PDB entry 4Y81 | X-ray diffraction, 2.80 A resolution | chains S and T of the 32 polymer chains in the assembly

# Chain S
Molecule: Proteasome subunit alpha type-6
Organism: Saccharomyces cerevisiae (strain ATCC 204508 / S288c)
Notes: EC 3.4.25.1
UniProtKB: P40302 (PSA6_YEAST); residues 0-233 here correspond to UniProt positions 1-234 (UniProt number = residue number + 1)
Chain sequence (234 residues; each row starts with the number of its first residue; numbering starts at 0):
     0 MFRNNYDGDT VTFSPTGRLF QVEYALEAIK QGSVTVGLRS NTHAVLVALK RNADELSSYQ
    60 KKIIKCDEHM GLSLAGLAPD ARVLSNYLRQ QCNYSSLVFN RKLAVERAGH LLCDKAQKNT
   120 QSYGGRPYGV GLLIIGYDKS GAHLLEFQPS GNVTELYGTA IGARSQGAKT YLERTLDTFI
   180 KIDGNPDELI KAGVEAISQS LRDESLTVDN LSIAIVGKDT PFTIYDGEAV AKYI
Disordered / not traced: 0-2
UniProt features mapped onto this chain:
  - modified residue: Ser13 (Phosphoserine)
  - cross-link: Lys190 (Glycyl lysine isopeptide (Lys-Gly) (interchain with G-Cter in ubiquitin))

# Chain T
Molecule: Probable proteasome subunit alpha type-7
Organism: Saccharomyces cerevisiae (strain ATCC 204508 / S288c)
Notes: EC 3.4.25.1
UniProtKB: P21242 (PSA7_YEAST); residues -3 to 284 here correspond to UniProt positions 1-288 (UniProt number = residue number + 4)
Chain sequence (288 residues; row label = number of the first residue in the row; numbers below 1 keep their minus sign (Met-3 is residue -3)):
    -3 MTSIGTGYDL SNSVFSPDGR NFQVEYAVKA VENGTTSIGI KCNDGVVFAV EKLITSKLLV
    57 PQKNVKIQVV DRHIGCVYSG LIPDGRHLVN RGREEAASFK KLYKTPIPIP AFADRLGQYV
   117 QAHTLYNSVR PFGVSTIFGG VDKNGAHLYM LEPSGSYWGY KGAATGKGRQ SAKAELEKLV
   177 DHHPEGLSAR EAVKQAAKII YLAHEDNKEK DFELEISWCS LSETNGLHKF VKGDLLQEAI
   237 DFAQKEINGD DDEDEDDSDN VMSSDDENAP VATNANATTD QEGDIHLE
Disordered / not traced: -3 to 1, 245-284
UniProt features mapped onto this chain:
  - modified residue: Thr-2 (N-acetylthreonine)

# How chain S and chain T interact
Pairs across the interface (64):
  Asn4(S) with Leu6(T)
  Tyr5(S) with Asp5(T), hydrogen bond; Leu6(T), hydrophobic
  Thr9(S) with Arg126(T)
  Val10(S) with Gln19(T); Asn123(T); Ser124(T); Val125(T); Arg126(T)
  Thr11(S) with Leu6(T); Gln19(T)
  Phe12(S) with Gln19(T), hydrogen bond (backbone-side chain); Tyr22(T); Ala23(T), hydrophobic; Arg126(T); Pro127(T)
  Ser13(S) with Tyr22(T)
  Pro14(S) with Tyr22(T), hydrophobic; Lys25(T)
  Thr15(S) with Lys25(T)
  Gly16(S) with Tyr22(T); Lys25(T); Ala26(T)
  Leu18(S) with Leu77(T), hydrophobic; Arg126(T)
  His109(S) with Arg82(T), hydrogen bond
  Cys112(S) with Arg82(T)
  Asp113(S) with Arg82(T), salt bridge; Asn86(T)
  Gln116(S) with Pro79(T); Asp80(T); His83(T), hydrogen bond; Arg126(T)
  Thr119(S) with Arg126(T), hydrogen bond (backbone-side chain)
  Gln120(S) with His119(T); Val125(T); Arg126(T), hydrogen bond (backbone-backbone); Pro127(T); Phe128(T)
  Ser121(S) with Ser124(T)
  Tyr122(S) with Ser124(T), hydrogen bond (backbone-backbone)
  Ser149(S) with Pro79(T)
  Gly150(S) with Pro79(T)
  Asn151(S) with Ile78(T); Pro79(T)
  Thr153(S) with Leu55(T); Asn60(T)
  Glu154(S) with Val56(T); Lys59(T); Asn60(T), hydrogen bond (backbone-side chain)
  Leu155(S) with Leu54(T); Leu55(T), hydrophobic; Val56(T)
  Tyr156(S) with Leu54(T), hydrogen bond (backbone-backbone); Leu55(T); Val56(T); Pro57(T)
  Gly157(S) with Leu54(T)
  Lys168(S) with Leu54(T)
  Leu171(S) with Leu54(T)
  Glu172(S) with Ser52(T), hydrogen bond; Lys53(T), hydrogen bond (side chain-backbone); Leu54(T)
  Leu175(S) with Lys53(T)
Other interface residues (no listed pair), chain S (37 interface residues in all): Arg38, Glu105, Lys117, Ser139, His142, Phe178
Other interface residues (no listed pair), chain T (30 interface residues in all): Gly129

# Overview
37 residues of chain S and 30 residues of chain T are in contact; the contacts include 11 hydrogen bonds and 1
salt bridge. Polar pairs include Asp113(S)-Arg82(T), Tyr5(S)-Asp5(T) and Phe12(S)-Gln19(T).
Here chain S is Proteasome subunit alpha type-6 and chain T is Probable proteasome subunit alpha type-7, both
from Saccharomyces cerevisiae (strain ATCC 204508 / S288c). Entry 4Y81 (Yeast 20S proteasome in complex with
Ac-PAY-ep) was determined by X-ray diffraction (same publication as 4Y69, 4Y6A, 4Y6V, 4Y6Z, 4Y70, 4Y74 and 34
further entries).
